PDB entry 6KMM | X-ray diffraction, 1.93 A resolution | chain A

Chain A:
Protein: Deferrochelatase/peroxidase EfeB
Organism: Bacillus subtilis
UniProt: A0A4P9FDJ4 (A0A4P9FDJ4_BACIU); residues 2-363 here correspond to UniProt positions 55-416 (UniProt number = residue number + 53)
Amino-acid sequence (363 residues; row label = number of the first residue in the row):
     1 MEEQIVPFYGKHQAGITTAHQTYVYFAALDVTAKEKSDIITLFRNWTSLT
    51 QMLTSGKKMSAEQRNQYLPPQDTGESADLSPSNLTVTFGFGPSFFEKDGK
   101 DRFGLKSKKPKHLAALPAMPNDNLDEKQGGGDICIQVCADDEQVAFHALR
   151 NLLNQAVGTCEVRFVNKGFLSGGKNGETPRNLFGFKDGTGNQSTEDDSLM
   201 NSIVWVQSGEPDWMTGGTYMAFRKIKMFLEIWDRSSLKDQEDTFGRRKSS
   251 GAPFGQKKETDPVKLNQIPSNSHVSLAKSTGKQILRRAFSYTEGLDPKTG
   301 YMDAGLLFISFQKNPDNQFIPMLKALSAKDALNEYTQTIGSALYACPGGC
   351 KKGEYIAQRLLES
Disordered / not traced: 1-2
Construct notes: initiating methionine (1)
Bound ions: heme Fe: His273 (together with oxygen molecule)
Ligand contacts:
  - heme (HEM): Asn181, Phe183, Phe185, Lys186, Asp187, Gly188, Thr189, Gly190, Ile225, Met227, Phe244, Arg246, His273, Val274, Ala277, Lys278, Ile284, Arg286, Leu306, Phe308, Phe319, Met322, Leu323, Leu326, Leu332, Thr336
  - oxygen molecule (OXY): Asp187, Arg286, Ala288, Leu306, Phe308

Summary:
Ligands of chain A: heme and oxygen molecule.
Chain A is Deferrochelatase/peroxidase EfeB (Bacillus subtilis); the structure, Crystal Structure of HEPES
bound Dye Decolorizing peroxidase from Bacillus subtilis, was determined by X-ray diffraction (same
publication as 6KMN).
